4BFB - chains A and D; structure by X-ray diffraction, 2.21 A resolution.

# Chain A
Molecule: Beta-secretase 2
Organism: Homo sapiens
Notes: EC 3.4.23.45; fragment: extracellular, residues 75-460
Reference sequence: Q9Y5Z0 (BACE2_HUMAN); residues 13-398 here correspond to UniProt positions 75-460 (UniProt number = residue number + 62)
Amino-acid sequence (386 residues; numbered 13 to 398; the number before each row is that of its first residue):
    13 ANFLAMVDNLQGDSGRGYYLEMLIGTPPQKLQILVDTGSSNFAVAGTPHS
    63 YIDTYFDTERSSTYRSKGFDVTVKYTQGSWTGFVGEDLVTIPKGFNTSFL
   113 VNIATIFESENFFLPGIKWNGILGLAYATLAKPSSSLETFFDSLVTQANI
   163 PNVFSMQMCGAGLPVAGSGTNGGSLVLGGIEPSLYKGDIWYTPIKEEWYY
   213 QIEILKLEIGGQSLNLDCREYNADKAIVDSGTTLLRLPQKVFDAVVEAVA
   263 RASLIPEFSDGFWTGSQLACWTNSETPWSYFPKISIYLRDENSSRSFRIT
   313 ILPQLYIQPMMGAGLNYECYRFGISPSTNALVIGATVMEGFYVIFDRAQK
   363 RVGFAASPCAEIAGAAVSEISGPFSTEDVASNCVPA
Unresolved in the structure: 13-14, 179-183, 267-271, 398
Disulfide bonds: C171-C371, C230-C395, C282-C331
UniProt features mapped onto this chain:
  - active site: D48, D241
  - glycosylation (N-linked (GlcNAc...) asparagine): N108, N304

# Chain D
Molecule: XA4813
Organism: Lama glama
Amino-acid sequence (122 residues; numbered 160 to 281; the number before each row is that of its first residue):
   160 QVQLQESGGGLVQPGGSLRLSCAASGFTFSSAIMTWVRQAPGKGREWVST
   210 IGSDGSITTYADSVKGRFTISRDNARNTLYLQMNSLKPEDTAVYYCTSAG
   260 RRGPGTQVTVSSHHHHHHEPEA
Unresolved in the structure: 160, 271-281
Disulfide bonds: C181-C255

# How chain A and chain D interact
Pairs across the interface (31):
  R77(A) - D213(D)
  R77(A) - S215(D)  hydrogen bond
  R77(A) - I216(D)
  K79(A) - S190(D)  hydrogen bond (side chain-backbone)
  K79(A) - S212(D)
  E98(A) - I192(D)
  E98(A) - G211(D)
  E98(A) - S212(D)  hydrogen bond
  L112(A) - T209(D)
  L112(A) - G211(D)
  V113(A) - I192(D)
  N114(A) - I192(D)
  S147(A) - A258(D)
  S148(A) - V161(D)
  S148(A) - F186(D)
  S148(A) - A258(D)
  E150(A) - I192(D)
  E150(A) - S257(D)
  E150(A) - A258(D)  hydrogen bond (side chain-backbone)
  D154(A) - G259(D)
  V157(A) - R204(D)  hydrogen bond (backbone-side chain)
  T158(A) - T194(D)
  T158(A) - V196(D)
  T158(A) - W206(D)
  T158(A) - T256(D)
  Q159(A) - W206(D)
  Q159(A) - T209(D)
  N161(A) - R204(D)
  N161(A) - E205(D)
  N161(A) - W206(D)  hydrogen bond (side chain-backbone)
  I162(A) - R204(D)  hydrogen bond (backbone-side chain)
Also at the interface, not in a pair above, chain A (20 interface residues in all): T75, F81, L100, A140, P163
Also at the interface, not in a pair above, chain D (22 interface residues in all): A191, I210, T218

# Summary
20 residues of chain A and 22 residues of chain D are in contact, with 7 hydrogen bonds. Polar pairs include
R77(A)-S215(D), K79(A)-S190(D) and E98(A)-S212(D). Curated annotation (UniProt) lists active-site residues
D48(A) and D241(A) on chain A.
Here chain A is Beta-secretase 2 (Homo sapiens) and chain D is XA4813 (Lama glama). Entry 4BFB (BACE2 xaperone
complex) was determined by X-ray diffraction together with 3ZKM, 3ZKN, 3ZKS, 3ZKX, 3ZL7 and 4BEL from the same
study.
